PDB entry 4CE4 | electron microscopy, 4.90 A resolution (low resolution: residue-level contacts below are approximate; hydrogen-bond / salt-bridge calls are withheld) | chains A and N of the 38 polymer chains in the assembly

== Chain A ==
Molecule: 16S Ribosomal RNA
Source organism: Sus scrofa domestica
Sequence (1570 nucleotides; numbered 1 to 1569 plus 1 insertion-coded residue; the number before each row is that of its first residue):
     1 ACCAAAGCUA GCUCAACAUN NNN
    28 NNNNNNN
    38 NNNNNNN
    24 NNNN
    35 NNN
    45 AAAUAAAAUA AAACAUUCAC CUAACAUUAA AGUAUAGGAG AUAGAAAUUU UUAUCCUGAC
   105 GCUAUAGAGA UAGUACCGUA AGG
  127A G
   128 AAAGAUGAAA GAAUAAAAUA AAAGUAAAAA AAAGCAAAGA UUACCCCUUC UACCUUUUGC
   188 AUAAUGGUUU AACCAGAAAA AAUCUAACAA AGAGAACUUU AGCUAGAUAC CCCGAAACCA
   248 GACGAGCUAC CCAUGAGCAG UUUAAAAGAA CCAACUCAUC UAUGUGGCAA AAUAGUGAGA
   308 AGACUUGUAG GUAGAGGUGA AAAGCCUAAC GAGCCUGGUG AUAGCUGGUU GUCCGAGAAA
   368 GAAUUUUAGU UCAACCUUAA AAAUACCCCA AAAACCCUAA AUUCCAAUGU AUUUUUAAGA
   428 GAUAGUCUAA AAAGGUACAG CUUUUUAGAA ACGGAUACAA CCUUGACUAG AGAGUAAAUC
   488 UUAAUACUAC CAUAGUAGGC CUAAAAGCAG CCAUCAAUUG AGAAAGCGUU AAAGCUCAAC
   548 AAAUUCACCA ACAUAAUCCC AAAAACUAAU AACAAACUCC UAGCCCAAUA CCGGACUAAU
   608 CUAUUGAAAC AUAGAAGCAA UAAUGUUAAU AUGAGUAACA AGAAGCCUUU CUCCUCGCAC
   668 ACGCUUACAU CAGUAACUAA UAAUAUACUG AUAAUUAACA ACCAAUAAAC CAAAACAACA
   728 CUAAAACGUU UAUUAAUUAC AUUGUUAACC CAACACAGGA GUGCACCAAG GAAAGAUUAA
   788 AAGAAGUAAA AGGAACUCGG CAAACACAAA CCCCGCCUGU UUACCAAAAA CAUCACCUCU
   848 AGCAUUACUA GUAUUAGAGG CAAUGCCUGC CCAGUGACAC CAGUUUAACG GCCGCGGUAU
   908 UCUGACCGUG CAAAGGUAGC AUAAUCACUU GUUCUCCAAA UAAGGACUUG UAUGAAUGGC
   968 CACACGAGGG UUUUACUGUC UCUUACUUCC AAUCAGUGAA AUUAACCUUC CCGUGAAGAG
  1028 GCGGGAAUAA AAAAAUAAGA CGAGAAGACC CUAUGGAGCU UUAAUUAACU AUUCCAAAAG
  1088 UUAAACAACU CAACCACAAA GGGAUAAAAC AUAACUUAAC AUGGACUAGC AAUUUCGGUU
  1148 GGGGUGACCU CGGAGUACAA AAAACCCUCC GAGUGAUUUU AAUCUAGACA AACCAGUCAA
  1208 AAUAACCAUA ACAUCACUUA UUGAUCCAAA AUUUUGAUCA ACGGAACAAG UUACCCUAGG
  1268 GAUAACAGCG CAAUCCUGUU CUAGAGUUCC UAUCGACAAU AGGGUUUACG ACCUCGAUGU
  1328 UGGAUCAGGA CACCCAAAUG GUGCAGCCGC UAUUAAAGGU UCGUUUGUUC AACGAUUAAA
  1388 GUCCUACGUG AUCUGAGUUC AGACCGGAGC AAUCCAGGUC GGUUUCUAUC UAUUAUAAAU
  1448 UUCUCCCAGU ACGAAAGGAC AAGAGAAAUG GGACCAACCU CACAAACGCG UCUCAGAGAU
  1508 AAUUAAUGAU UUAAUCUUAA CCUAAUUAAC UCAUAAUAAA UCCAGCCCUA GAACAGGGCA
  1568 CA
Disordered / not traced: 20-23, 28-34, 38-44, 401-407, 495-557, 573-577, 1092-1120, 1215-1218
Sequence notes: insertion (127A)

== Chain N ==
Protein: MRPL13
Source organism: Sus scrofa domestica
UniProtKB: F1S286 (F1S286_PIG); residues 1-178 here = UniProt positions 1-178
Amino-acid sequence (178 residues; row label = number of the first residue in the row):
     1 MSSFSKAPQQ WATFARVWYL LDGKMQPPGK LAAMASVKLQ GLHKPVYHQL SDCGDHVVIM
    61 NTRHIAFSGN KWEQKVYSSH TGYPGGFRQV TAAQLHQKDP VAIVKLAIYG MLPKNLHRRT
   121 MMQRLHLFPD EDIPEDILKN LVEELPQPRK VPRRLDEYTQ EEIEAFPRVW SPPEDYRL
Disordered / not traced: 148-178

== How chain A and chain N interact ==
Contacting residue pairs (54; chain A residue first):
  A158(A) - Gln123(N)
  A159(A) - Leu116(N)
  A159(A) - Arg119(N)
  A160(A) - Asn115(N)
  A160(A) - Arg119(N)
  A167(A) - Gln10(N)
  A167(A) - His48(N)
  A167(A) - Leu50(N)
  U168(A) - Gln10(N)
  U169(A) - Trp11(N)
  C173(A) - Leu50(N)
  C173(A) - Leu116(N)
  C174(A) - Leu50(N)
  C174(A) - Asn115(N)
  C174(A) - Leu116(N)
  C174(A) - His117(N)
  U175(A) - Gln49(N)
  U175(A) - Lys114(N)
  U175(A) - Asn115(N)
  G477(A) - Lys6(N)
  A478(A) - Lys6(N)
  A478(A) - Pro8(N)
  A562(A) - His80(N)
  A562(A) - Gly85(N)
  A562(A) - Phe87(N)
  A563(A) - Phe87(N)
  C567(A) - Gly110(N)
  A568(A) - Ala107(N)
  A568(A) - Gly110(N)
  A568(A) - Met111(N)
  A569(A) - Pro28(N)
  A569(A) - Gly29(N)
  A569(A) - Lys30(N)
  A569(A) - Lys75(N)
  A570(A) - Pro27(N)
  A570(A) - Pro28(N)
  A570(A) - Phe67(N)
  A571(A) - Lys30(N)
  G1032(A) - Lys114(N)
  A1033(A) - Tyr109(N)
  A1033(A) - Lys114(N)
  A1033(A) - Arg118(N)
  A1034(A) - Tyr109(N)
  A1034(A) - Arg119(N)
  U1035(A) - Arg119(N)
  G1335(A) - Pro84(N)
  G1336(A) - Pro84(N)
  G1336(A) - Gly85(N)
  A1442(A) - Tyr83(N)
  C1537(A) - Gln94(N)
  U1538(A) - Arg88(N)
  U1538(A) - Val90(N)
  U1538(A) - Lys98(N)
  C1539(A) - Lys98(N)
Also at the interface, not in a pair above, chain A (29 interface residues in all): U1443
Also at the interface, not in a pair above, chain N (37 interface residues in all): Ala7, Ser68, Ser78, Gln89

== Summary ==
29 residues of chain A and 37 residues of chain N are in contact.
Chain A is 16S Ribosomal RNA and chain N is MRPL13, both from Sus scrofa domestica; the structure, 39S large
subunit of the porcine mitochondrial ribosome, was determined by electron microscopy.
